PDB entry 6VMK | X-ray diffraction, 3.01 A resolution | chains L and M of the 3 polymer chains in the assembly

# Chain L
Protein: Fab Y49R light chain
From: Homo sapiens
Notes: antibody fragment or engineered binder
Chain sequence (214 residues; numbered 1 to 214; the number before each row is that of its first residue):
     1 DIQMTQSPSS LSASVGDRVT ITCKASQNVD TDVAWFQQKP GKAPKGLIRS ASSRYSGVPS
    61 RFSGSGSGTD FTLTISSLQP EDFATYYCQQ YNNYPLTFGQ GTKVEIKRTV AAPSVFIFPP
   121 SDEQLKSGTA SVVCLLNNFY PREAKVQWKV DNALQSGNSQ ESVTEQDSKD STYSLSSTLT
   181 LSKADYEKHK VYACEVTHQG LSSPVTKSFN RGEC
Not modelled in the structure: 214
Disulfide bonds: Cys23-Cys88, Cys134-Cys194

# Chain M
Protein: Fab Y49R heavy chain
From: Homo sapiens
Notes: antibody fragment or engineered binder
Chain sequence (223 residues; row label = number of the first residue in the row):
     1 EVQLVQSGAE VKKPGASVKV SCKASGYTFT SYYMYWVRQA PGQGLEWIGE INPTSGGTNF
    61 NEKFKSRATL TVDTSTSTAY LELSSLRSED TAVYYCAREG GFAYWGQGTL VTVSSASTKG
   121 PSVFPLAPSS KSTSGGTAAL GCLVKDYFPE PVTVSWNSGA LTSGVHTFPA VLQSSGLYSL
   181 SSVVTVPSSS LGTQTYICNV NHKPSNTKVD KKVEPKSCDK THT
Not modelled in the structure: 131-134, 218-223
Disulfide bonds: Cys22-Cys96, Cys142-Cys198

# How chain L and chain M interact
Residue-residue contacts (57):
  Phe36(L) - Trp105(M)
  Gln38(L) - Gln39(M)  hydrogen bond
  Gln38(L) - Tyr95(M)
  Lys42(L) - Tyr95(M)
  Ala43(L) - Tyr95(M)  hydrophobic
  Ala43(L) - Gly106(M)
  Pro44(L) - Tyr95(M)
  Pro44(L) - Trp105(M)
  Tyr55(L) - Gly101(M)
  Tyr55(L) - Phe102(M)  hydrophobic
  Tyr55(L) - Ala103(M)
  Ser56(L) - Phe102(M)
  Tyr87(L) - Gln39(M)
  Tyr87(L) - Gln43(M)
  Tyr94(L) - Trp47(M)  hydrophobic
  Tyr94(L) - Glu50(M)  hydrogen bond
  Tyr94(L) - Asn59(M)
  Pro95(L) - Trp47(M)  hydrophobic
  Leu96(L) - Trp47(M)
  Phe98(L) - Leu45(M)  hydrophobic
  Phe98(L) - Glu46(M)
  Phe116(L) - Thr137(M)
  Phe116(L) - Ala138(M)  hydrophobic
  Phe116(L) - Ala139(M)
  Phe118(L) - Leu126(M)  hydrophobic
  Phe118(L) - Ala127(M)
  Phe118(L) - Ala139(M)
  Phe118(L) - Leu140(M)  hydrophobic
  Ser121(L) - Phe124(M)
  Ser121(L) - Pro125(M)
  Glu123(L) - Val123(M)
  Glu123(L) - Lys211(M)  salt bridge
  Gln124(L) - Phe124(M)
  Ser131(L) - Leu143(M)
  Ser131(L) - Lys145(M)  hydrogen bond
  Val133(L) - Leu126(M)  hydrophobic
  Leu135(L) - Phe168(M)  hydrophobic
  Leu135(L) - Val183(M)  hydrophobic
  Asn137(L) - His166(M)
  Asn137(L) - Thr185(M)
  Asn138(L) - His166(M)  hydrogen bond
  Gln160(L) - Val171(M)
  Gln160(L) - Leu172(M)  hydrogen bond (side chain-backbone)
  Gln160(L) - Gln173(M)
  Glu161(L) - Val171(M)
  Ser162(L) - Phe168(M)
  Ser162(L) - Pro169(M)  hydrogen bond (side chain-backbone)
  Ser162(L) - Val171(M)
  Val163(L) - Pro169(M)
  Thr164(L) - Phe168(M)
  Asp167(L) - His166(M)
  Ser174(L) - His166(M)
  Ser174(L) - Phe168(M)
  Leu175(L) - Phe168(M)
  Ser176(L) - Phe168(M)
  Thr180(L) - Lys145(M)
  Glu213(L) - Lys216(M)
Other interface residues (no listed pair), chain L (38 interface residues in all): Gly46, Gln89, Thr129, Thr178, Gly212
Other interface residues (no listed pair), chain M (42 interface residues in all): Tyr35, Val37, Gly44, Asn61, Glu99, Gln107, Thr167, Ser181

# In short
38 residues of chain L and 42 residues of chain M are in contact; the contacts include 6 hydrogen bonds and 1
salt bridge. Polar pairs include Glu123(L)-Lys211(M), Gln38(L)-Gln39(M) and Tyr94(L)-Glu50(M).
Chain L is Fab Y49R light chain and chain M is Fab Y49R heavy chain, both from Homo sapiens; the structure,
Crystal structure of human Complement Factor D with anti-Factor D Fab 20D12, was determined by X-ray
diffraction.
